1JV0 - chain A; structure by X-ray diffraction, 2.00 A resolution.

# Chain A
Name: Carbonic anhydrase I
Source organism: Homo sapiens
Notes: EC 4.2.1.1
UniProtKB: P00915 (CAH1_HUMAN); residues 1-260 here = UniProt positions 1-260
Sequence (260 residues; row label = number of the first residue in the row):
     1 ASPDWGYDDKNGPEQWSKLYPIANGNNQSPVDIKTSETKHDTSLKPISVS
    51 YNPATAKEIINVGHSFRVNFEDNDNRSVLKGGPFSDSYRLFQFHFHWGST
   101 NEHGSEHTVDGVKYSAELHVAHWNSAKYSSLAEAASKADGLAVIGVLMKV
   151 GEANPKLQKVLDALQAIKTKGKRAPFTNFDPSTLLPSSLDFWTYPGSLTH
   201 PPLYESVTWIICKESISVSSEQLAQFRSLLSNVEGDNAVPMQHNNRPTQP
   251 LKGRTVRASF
Disordered / not traced: 1-3
Construct notes: engineered mutation Arg67 (His in P00915)
Bound ions: Zn2+ site 1: Arg67, His200; Zn2+ site 2: His94, His96, His119 (together with 1,2-ethanediol); Zn2+ site 3 near His243 (its only coordinating residue here)

# Summary
Arg67 and His200 coordinate Zn2+ site 1. His94, His96 and His119 form the Zn2+ site 2.
Chain A is Carbonic anhydrase I (Homo sapiens); the structure, The crystal structure of the zinc(ii) adduct of
the cai michigan 1 variant, was determined by X-ray diffraction, deposited together with 1J9W.
